PDB entry 6N35 | X-ray diffraction, 1.75 A resolution | chains H and M of the 4 polymer chains in the assembly

== Chain H (and M) ==
Name: Fab 2G12 heavy chain
Organism: Homo sapiens
Notes: chain M of this document is another copy of the same molecule, construct and numbering; everything in this record applies to it too
UniProt: P0DOX5 (IGG1_HUMAN); the construct has insertions or renumbered stretches relative to UniProt, so the offset changes along the chain: 114-127 = UniProt 120-133; 130-154 = UniProt 134-158; 162-169 = UniProt 161-168; 171-180 = UniProt 169-178; 3 more segments
Amino-acid sequence (224 residues; each row starts with the number of its first residue; note: 14 numbers in that range are skipped by the numbering (no residue carries them; nothing is unmodelled there); a row labelled like 82A-82C holds insertion residues (82A, then the next letters in order)):
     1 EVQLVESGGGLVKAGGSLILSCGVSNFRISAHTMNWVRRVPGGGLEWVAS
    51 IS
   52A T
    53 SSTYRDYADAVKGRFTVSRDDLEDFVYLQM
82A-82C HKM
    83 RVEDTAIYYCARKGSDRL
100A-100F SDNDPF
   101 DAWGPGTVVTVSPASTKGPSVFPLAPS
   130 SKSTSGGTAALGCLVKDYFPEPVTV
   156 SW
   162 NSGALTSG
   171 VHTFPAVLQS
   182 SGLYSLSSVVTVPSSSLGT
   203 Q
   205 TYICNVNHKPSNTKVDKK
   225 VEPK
Unresolved in the structure: 130-135
Disulfides: Cys-22/Cys-92, Cys-142/Cys-208

== Interface between chain H and chain M ==
Residue-residue contacts - 41 pairs, chain H then chain M:
  Ser-7(H) / Ile-19(M)
  Ser-7(H) / His-82A(M)
  Gly-8(H) / Ile-19(M)
  Leu-11(H) / Leu-178(M)  hydrophobic
  Leu-11(H) / Gln-179(M)
  Leu-11(H) / Ser-180(M)
  Leu-11(H) / Gly-183(M)
  Ile-19(H) / Ser-7(M)
  Ile-19(H) / Ile-19(M)
  Ile-19(H) / Leu-20(M)
  Ile-19(H) / Ser-21(M)
  Ser-21(H) / Ile-19(M)
  Ser-21(H) / Gln-81(M)
  Ser-53(H) / Leu-74(M)
  Ser-54(H) / Leu-74(M)
  Arg-57(H) / Asp-72(M)  salt bridge
  Arg-57(H) / Leu-74(M)
  Arg-57(H) / Glu-75(M)  salt bridge
  Thr-68(H) / Phe-77(M)
  Ser-70(H) / Asp-72(M)  hydrogen bond
  Ser-70(H) / Tyr-79(M)  hydrogen bond
  Asp-72(H) / Arg-57(M)  salt bridge
  Asp-72(H) / Ser-70(M)  hydrogen bond
  Leu-74(H) / Ser-54(M)
  Leu-74(H) / Arg-57(M)
  Glu-75(H) / Arg-57(M)  salt bridge
  Glu-75(H) / Thr-68(M)
  Phe-77(H) / Thr-68(M)
  Phe-77(H) / Gln-81(M)
  Tyr-79(H) / Ser-70(M)  hydrogen bond
  Tyr-79(H) / Tyr-79(M)  hydrophobic
  Tyr-79(H) / Gln-81(M)  hydrogen bond
  Gln-81(H) / Ser-21(M)
  Gln-81(H) / Phe-77(M)
  Gln-81(H) / Tyr-79(M)  hydrogen bond
  His-82A(H) / Ser-7(M)
  Leu-178(H) / Leu-11(M)  hydrophobic
  Leu-178(H) / Thr-110(M)
  Gln-179(H) / Leu-11(M)
  Ser-180(H) / Leu-11(M)
  Gly-183(H) / Leu-11(M)
Also at the interface, not in a pair above, chain H (24 interface residues in all): Ser-17, Leu-20, Thr-110
Also at the interface, not in a pair above, chain M (23 interface residues in all): Gly-8, Ser-53

== Overview ==
24 residues of chain H and 23 residues of chain M are in contact; the contacts include 6 hydrogen bonds and 4
salt bridges. Polar pairs include Arg-57(H)/Asp-72(M), Arg-57(H)/Glu-75(M) and Ser-70(H)/Asp-72(M).
Both chains are Fab 2G12 heavy chain (Homo sapiens). Entry 6N35 (Anti-HIV-1 Fab 2G12 + Man1-2 re-refinement)
was determined by X-ray diffraction (same publication as 6N2X and 6N32).
